PDB entry 5W1S | X-ray diffraction, 3.81 A resolution | chains A and C of the 7 polymer chains in the assembly

[Chain A]
Molecule: DNA-directed RNA polymerase subunit alpha
Organism: Escherichia coli (strain K12)
Notes: EC 2.7.7.6
Reference sequence: P0A7Z4 (RPOA_ECOLI); residue numbers follow UniProt; this construct covers 1-329
Chain sequence (329 residues; row label = number of the first residue in the row):
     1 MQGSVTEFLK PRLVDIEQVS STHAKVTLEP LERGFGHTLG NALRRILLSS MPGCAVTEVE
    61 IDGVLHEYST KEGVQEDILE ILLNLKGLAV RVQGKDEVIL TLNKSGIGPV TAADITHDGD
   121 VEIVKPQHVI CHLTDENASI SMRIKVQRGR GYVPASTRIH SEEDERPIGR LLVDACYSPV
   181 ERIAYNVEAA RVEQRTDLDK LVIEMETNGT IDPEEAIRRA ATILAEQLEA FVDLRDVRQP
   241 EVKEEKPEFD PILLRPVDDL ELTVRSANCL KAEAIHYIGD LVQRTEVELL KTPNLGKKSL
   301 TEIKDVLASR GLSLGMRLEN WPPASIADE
Disordered / not traced: 1-6, 326-329
Swiss-Prot annotation at these positions:
  - region: Glu-162 to Glu-165 (Required for interaction with Crp at class II promoters)
  - modified residue: Arg-265 (ADP-ribosylarginine), Lys-297 (N6-acetyllysine), Lys-298 (N6-acetyllysine)
  - mutagenesis: Arg-45 (R45C: In rpoA112; temperature-sensitive, blocks RNA polymerase assembly), Glu-162 to Glu-165 (5-fold decrease in CRP-class II promoter-dependent transcription), Glu-165 (E165K: 5-fold decrease in CRP-class II promoter-dependent transcription), Arg-191 (R191C: In rpoA101; temperature-sensitive)

[Chain C]
Molecule: DNA-directed RNA polymerase subunit beta
Organism: Escherichia coli (strain K12)
Notes: EC 2.7.7.6
Reference sequence: P0A8V2 (RPOB_ECOLI); residues 1-1342 here = UniProt positions 1-1342
Chain sequence (1342 residues; row label = number of the first residue in the row):
     1 MVYSYTEKKR IRKDFGKRPQ VLDVPYLLSI QLDSFQKFIE QDPEGQYGLE AAFRSVFPIQ
    61 SYSGNSELQY VSYRLGEPVF DVQECQIRGV TYSAPLRVKL RLVIYEREAP EGTVKDIKEQ
   121 EVYMGEIPLM TDNGTFVING TERVIVSQLH RSPGVFFDSD KGKTHSSGKV LYNARIIPYR
   181 GSWLDFEFDP KDNLFVRIDR RRKLPATIIL RALNYTTEQI LDLFFEKVIF EIRDNKLQME
   241 LVPERLRGET ASFDIEANGK VYVEKGRRIT ARHIRQLEKD DVKLIEVPVE YIAGKVVAKD
   301 YIDESTGELI CAANMELSLD LLAKLSQSGH KRIETLFTND LDHGPYISET LRVDPTNDRL
   361 SALVEIYRMM RPGEPPTREA AESLFENLFF SEDRYDLSAV GRMKFNRSLL REEIEGSGIL
   421 SKDDIIDVMK KLIDIRNGKG EVDDIDHLGN RRIRSVGEMA ENQFRVGLVR VERAVKERLS
   481 LGDLDTLMPQ DMINAKPISA AVKEFFGSSQ LSQFMDQNNP LSEITHKRRI SALGPGGLTR
   541 ERAGFEVRDV HPTHYGRVCP IETPEGPNIG LINSLSVYAQ TNEYGFLETP YRKVTDGVVT
   601 DEIHYLSAIE EGNYVIAQAN SNLDEEGHFV EDLVTCRSKG ESSLFSRDQV DYMDVSTQQV
   661 VSVGASLIPF LEHDDANRAL MGANMQRQAV PTLRADKPLV GTGMERAVAV DSGVTAVAKR
   721 GGVVQYVDAS RIVIKVNEDE MYPGEAGIDI YNLTKYTRSN QNTCINQMPC VSLGEPVERG
   781 DVLADGPSTD LGELALGQNM RVAFMPWNGY NFEDSILVSE RVVQEDRFTT IHIQELACVS
   841 RDTKLGPEEI TADIPNVGEA ALSKLDESGI VYIGAEVTGG DILVGKVTPK GETQLTPEEK
   901 LLRAIFGEKA SDVKDSSLRV PNGVSGTVID VQVFTRDGVE KDKRALEIEE MQLKQAKKDL
   961 SEELQILEAG LFSRIRAVLV AGGVEAEKLD KLPRDRWLEL GLTDEEKQNQ LEQLAEQYDE
  1021 LKHEFEKKLE AKRRKITQGD DLAPGVLKIV KVYLAVKRRI QPGDKMAGRH GNKGVISKIN
  1081 PIEDMPYDEN GTPVDIVLNP LGVPSRMNIG QILETHLGMA AKGIGDKINA MLKQQQEVAK
  1141 LREFIQRAYD LGADVRQKVD LSTFSDEEVM RLAENLRKGM PIATPVFDGA KEAEIKELLK
  1201 LGDLPTSGQI RLYDGRTGEQ FERPVTVGYM YMLKLNHLVD DKMHARSTGS YSLVTQQPLG
  1261 GKAQFGGQRF GEMEVWALEA YGAAYTLQEM LTVKSDDVNG RTKMYKNIVD GNHQMEPGMP
  1321 ESFNVLLKEI RSLGINIELE DE
Disordered / not traced: 1-2
Swiss-Prot annotation at these positions:
  - modified residue (N6-acetyllysine): Lys-1022, Lys-1200
  - mutagenesis: Ile-561 (I561S: Resistant to antibiotics salinamide A and B), Ile-569 (I569S: Resistant to antibiotics salinamide A and B), Ala-665 (A665E: Resistant to antibiotics salinamide A and B), Asp-675 (D675A/G: Resistant to antibiotics salinamide A and B), Asn-677 (N677H/K: Resistant to antibiotics salinamide A and B), Leu-680 (L680M: Resistant to antibiotics salinamide A and B), Glu-813 (E813K: Disrupts the enzyme's active center)

[How chain A and chain C interact]
Pairs across the interface (77; chain A residue first):
  Asn-41(A) / Tyr-1087(C)
  Asn-41(A) / Gly-1215(C)
  Asn-41(A) / Arg-1216(C)  hydrogen bond (side chain-backbone)
  Asn-41(A) / Thr-1217(C)  hydrogen bond (side chain-backbone)
  Asn-41(A) / Gly-1218(C)
  Arg-44(A) / Tyr-1087(C)
  Arg-44(A) / Gly-1091(C)  hydrogen bond (side chain-backbone)
  Arg-45(A) / Glu-1083(C)  salt bridge
  Arg-45(A) / Asp-1084(C)  salt bridge
  Arg-45(A) / Gly-1215(C)  hydrogen bond (side chain-backbone)
  Arg-45(A) / Arg-1216(C)
  Ser-49(A) / Glu-1083(C)
  Leu-65(A) / Gly-874(C)
  His-66(A) / Thr-927(C)
  His-66(A) / Val-928(C)
  His-66(A) / Ile-929(C)
  Glu-67(A) / Glu-876(C)
  Glu-67(A) / Lys-1057(C)  salt bridge
  Tyr-68(A) / Tyr-756(C)
  Tyr-68(A) / Ile-831(C)  hydrophobic
  Tyr-68(A) / Thr-927(C)
  Tyr-68(A) / Ile-929(C)  hydrophobic
  Tyr-68(A) / Ala-1055(C)
  Tyr-68(A) / Lys-1057(C)
  Thr-70(A) / Ala-729(C)
  Thr-70(A) / Ser-730(C)
  Thr-70(A) / Lys-755(C)
  Lys-71(A) / Asp-728(C)
  Glu-72(A) / Lys-958(C)  salt bridge
  Gly-73(A) / Tyr-726(C)  hydrogen bond (backbone-side chain)
  Gly-73(A) / Asp-728(C)  hydrogen bond (backbone-side chain)
  Val-74(A) / Asp-728(C)
  Val-74(A) / Ala-729(C)  hydrogen bond (backbone-backbone)
  Gln-75(A) / Val-727(C)
  Gln-75(A) / Ala-729(C)
  Gln-75(A) / Val-771(C)
  Glu-76(A) / Ala-729(C)
  Asp-77(A) / Lys-755(C)  salt bridge
  Asp-77(A) / Tyr-756(C)  hydrogen bond
  Asp-77(A) / Asn-766(C)
  Leu-79(A) / Leu-693(C)  hydrophobic
  Leu-79(A) / Tyr-756(C)
  Leu-79(A) / Lys-1057(C)
  Glu-80(A) / Met-768(C)
  Leu-83(A) / Leu-693(C)  hydrophobic
  Leu-83(A) / Arg-694(C)
  Lys-86(A) / Asp-826(C)  salt bridge
  Ile-107(A) / Leu-773(C)  hydrophobic
  Thr-134(A) / Tyr-726(C)
  Thr-134(A) / Val-727(C)  hydrogen bond (side chain-backbone)
  Thr-134(A) / Leu-773(C)
  Asp-135(A) / Tyr-726(C)
  Tyr-152(A) / Val-823(C)  hydrogen bond (side chain-backbone)
  Tyr-152(A) / Gln-824(C)  hydrogen bond (side chain-backbone)
  Pro-154(A) / Arg-1059(C)
  Ser-156(A) / Arg-1059(C)  hydrogen bond
  Ile-159(A) / Thr-878(C)
  Glu-162(A) / Lys-864(C)  salt bridge
  Leu-172(A) / Glu-876(C)
  Asp-174(A) / Asp-826(C)
  Glu-181(A) / Arg-821(C)  hydrogen bond (backbone-side chain)
  Arg-182(A) / Asn-1090(C)
  Arg-182(A) / Gly-1091(C)
  Arg-182(A) / Thr-1092(C)
  Ile-183(A) / Gly-1091(C)
  Ala-184(A) / Asn-1090(C)
  Ala-184(A) / Gly-1091(C)
  Tyr-185(A) / Tyr-1087(C)  hydrogen bond
  Tyr-185(A) / Gly-1218(C)  hydrogen bond (side chain-backbone)
  Asn-186(A) / Glu-1089(C)
  Glu-261(A) / Gly-858(C)
  Glu-261(A) / Glu-859(C)  hydrogen bond (side chain-backbone)
  Ala-308(A) / Phe-906(C)
  Ser-309(A) / Phe-906(C)
  Arg-310(A) / Phe-906(C)
  Arg-310(A) / Glu-908(C)  salt bridge
  Gly-311(A) / Phe-906(C)
Interface residues without a listed pair, chain A (46 interface residues in all): Leu-48, Glu-165, Ile-168, Leu-171, Cys-176
Interface residues without a listed pair, chain C (51 interface residues in all): Pro-769, Ile-873, Gly-907, Glu-962, Ile-1082, Met-1085, Pro-1093

[Summary]
46 residues of chain A and 51 residues of chain C are in contact, with 16 hydrogen bonds and 8 salt bridges.
Polar contacts include Arg-45(A)/Glu-1083(C), Arg-45(A)/Asp-1084(C) and Glu-67(A)/Lys-1057(C). From UniProt: 6
mutagenesis sites on chain A; 7 mutagenesis sites on chain C.
Here chain A is DNA-directed RNA polymerase subunit alpha and chain C is DNA-directed RNA polymerase subunit
beta, both from Escherichia coli (strain K12). Entry 5W1S (X-ray crystal structure of Escherichia coli RNA
polymerase and TraR complex) was determined by X-ray diffraction together with 5VSW and 5W1T from the same
study.
